8RC2 - chains D and I of the 11 polymer chains in the assembly; structure by electron microscopy, 3.10 A resolution.

[Chain D]
Name: CRISPR type AFERR-associated protein Csf2
Organism: Klebsiella pneumoniae
Notes: engineered mutation(s): 6xHis-tag
UniProtKB: A0A333ESG5 (A0A333ESG5_KLEPN); residues 1-343 here = UniProt positions 1-343
Sequence (350 residues; row label = number of the first residue in the row):
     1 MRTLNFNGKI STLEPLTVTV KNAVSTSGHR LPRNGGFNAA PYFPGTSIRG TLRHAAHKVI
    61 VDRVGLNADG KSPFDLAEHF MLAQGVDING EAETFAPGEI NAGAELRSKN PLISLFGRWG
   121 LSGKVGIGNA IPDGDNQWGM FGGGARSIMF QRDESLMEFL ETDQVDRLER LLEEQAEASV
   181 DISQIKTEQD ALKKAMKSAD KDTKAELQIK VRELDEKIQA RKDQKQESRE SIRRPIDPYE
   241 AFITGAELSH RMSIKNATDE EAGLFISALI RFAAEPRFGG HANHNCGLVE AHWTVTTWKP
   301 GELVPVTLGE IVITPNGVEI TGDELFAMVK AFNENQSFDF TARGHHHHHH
Disordered / not traced: 197-203, 342-350
Sequence notes: expression tag (344-350)

[Chain I]
Molecule: Target Strand (TS)-DNA
Sequence (60 nucleotides; row label = number of the first residue in the row; numbers below 1 keep their minus sign (DC-48 is residue -48)):
   -48 CCCTCCCTCC AGCTTCCGAG ACCCTTCGGG AGGTGCATCC CGGTCTCGCT TGGCCTCCTC
Disordered / not traced: -48 to -30, 10-11

[Interface between chain D and chain I]
Residue-residue contacts - 22 pairs, chain D then chain I:
  Lys21(D) with DG-19(I), base contact
  Thr94(D) with DT-15(I), hydrogen bond to the base
  Phe95(D) with DT-15(I), base contact; DG-14(I), base contact
  Trp119(D) with DG-16(I), stacking on the base; DT-15(I), base contact
  Arg146(D) with DT-23(I), base contact
  Gln175(D) with DC-25(I), hydrogen bond to the phosphate
  Ala176(D) with DC-25(I), phosphate contact
  Ser179(D) with DC-25(I), sugar contact; DT-24(I), phosphate contact
  Lys186(D) with DT-24(I), sugar contact; DT-23(I), salt bridge to the phosphate
  Gln219(D) with DC-22(I), phosphate contact
  Glu230(D) with DT-23(I), sugar contact
  Ser231(D) with DC-25(I), sugar contact
  Arg233(D) with DC-26(I), base contact; DC-25(I), salt bridge to the phosphate
  Arg234(D) with DT-24(I), hydrogen bond to the phosphate; DT-23(I), salt bridge to the phosphate
  Pro235(D) with DC-25(I), base contact; DT-24(I), sugar contact
Interface residues without a listed pair, chain D (16 interface residues in all): Ile182
Interface residues without a listed pair, chain I (10 interface residues in all): DA-18

[Overview]
16 residues of chain D face 10 of chain I across their interface, with 3 hydrogen bonds, 3 salt bridges and 1
aromatic stacking contact. Polar pairs include Thr94(D)-DT-15(I), Gln175(D)-DC-25(I) and Arg234(D)-DT-24(I).
Here chain D is CRISPR type AFERR-associated protein Csf2 (Klebsiella pneumoniae) and chain I is Target Strand
(TS)-DNA. Entry 8RC2 (DNA bound type IV-A3 CRISPR effector complex from K. pneumoniae) was determined by
electron microscopy (same publication as 8RC3, 8RFJ, 8S35, 8S36 and 8S37).
